7O3O - chain A; structure by X-ray diffraction, 1.25 A resolution.

Chain A:
Protein: Haloalkane dehalogenase
Source organism: Rhodococcus rhodochrous
Notes: EC 3.8.1.5
Reference sequence: P0A3G2 (DHAA_RHORH); residue numbers follow UniProt; this construct covers 1-293
Sequence (299 residues; each row starts with the number of its first residue):
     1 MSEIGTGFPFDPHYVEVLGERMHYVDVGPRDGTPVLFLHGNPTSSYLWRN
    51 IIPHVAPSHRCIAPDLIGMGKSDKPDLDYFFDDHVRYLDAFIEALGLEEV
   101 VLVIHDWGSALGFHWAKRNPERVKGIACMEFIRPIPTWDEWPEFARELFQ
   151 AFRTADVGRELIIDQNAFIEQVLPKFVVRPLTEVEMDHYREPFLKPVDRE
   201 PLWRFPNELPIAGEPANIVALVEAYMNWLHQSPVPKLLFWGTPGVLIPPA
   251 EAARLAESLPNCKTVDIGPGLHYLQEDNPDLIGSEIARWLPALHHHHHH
Not modelled in the structure: 1-3, 294-299
Sequence notes: engineered mutation L148 (Thr in P0A3G2), Q171 (Gly in P0A3G2), V172 (Ala in P0A3G2), F176 (Cys in P0A3G2); expression tag (294-299)
Small-molecule neighbours: ethanolamine (ETA): D106, W107, W141, F149, F168, F176, L209, L246, H272, Y273
Swiss-Prot annotation at these positions:
  - active site: D106 (Nucleophile), E130 (Proton donor), H272 (Proton acceptor)
From the paper describing this entry:
  - catalytic residues: N41, D106, W107, E130, H272
  - binding site for chloride ion: N41, W107
  - contacts within the chain: D106-H272, E130-H272 (hydrogen bond)
  - conformationally variable residues (order/disorder transition): R133 to E147 (from molecular simulation)
  - binding site for ethanolamine: D106

Overview:
Ligands of chain A: ethanolamine. Curated annotation (UniProt) lists 3 active-site residues. From the paper:
catalytic residues N41, D106 and W107 among others; a binding site for chloride ion at N41 and W107.
Chain A is Haloalkane dehalogenase (Rhodococcus rhodochrous); the structure, Structure of haloalkane
dehalogenase mutant DhaA80(T148L, G171Q, A172V, C176F) from Rhodococcus rhodochrous with ionic liquid, was
determined by X-ray diffraction together with 7O8B from the same study.
